7OGS - chains A and D of the 4 polymer chains in the assembly; structure by X-ray diffraction, 2.37 A resolution.

[Chain A]
Protein: Interferon regulatory factor 4
Source organism: Homo sapiens
Reference sequence: Q15306 (IRF4_HUMAN); numbering as in UniProt (aligned over 20-139)
Sequence (141 residues; row label = number of the first residue in the row; numbers below 1 keep their minus sign (Met-1 is residue -1)):
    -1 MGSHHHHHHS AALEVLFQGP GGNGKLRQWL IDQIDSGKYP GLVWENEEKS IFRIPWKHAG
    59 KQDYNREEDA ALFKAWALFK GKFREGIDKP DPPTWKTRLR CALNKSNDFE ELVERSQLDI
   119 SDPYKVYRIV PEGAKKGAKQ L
Unresolved in the structure: -1 to 19, 134-139
Differences from the reference sequence: initiating methionine (-1); expression tag (0-19)
Curated features (UniProtKB/Swiss-Prot):
  - DNA-binding region: Asn21 to Pro129 (IRF tryptophan pentad repeat)
  - natural variant: Thr95 (T95R: In IMD131), Arg98 (R98W: In IMD131)
  - mutagenesis: Arg98 to Cys99 (Loss of DNA-binding transcription activator activity)

[Chain D]
Molecule: 20-nt DNA strand
Sequence (20 nucleotides; numbered 1 to 20; the number before each row is that of its first residue):
     1 ATAACTGAAA CCGAAAGTAC

[How chain A and chain D interact]
Contacting residue pairs (17; chain A residue first):
  Trp54(A) - DT6(D)  hydrogen bond to the phosphate
  Lys55(A) - DC5(D)  phosphate contact
  His56(A) - DA4(D)  phosphate contact
  His56(A) - DC5(D)  sugar contact
  Ala57(A) - DA4(D)  phosphate contact
  Ala57(A) - DC5(D)  hydrogen bond to the phosphate
  Pro91(A) - DC5(D)  phosphate contact
  Lys94(A) - DC5(D)  salt bridge to the phosphate
  Lys94(A) - DT6(D)  phosphate contact
  Thr95(A) - DT6(D)  base contact
  Arg98(A) - DT6(D)  salt bridge to the phosphate
  Arg98(A) - DG7(D)  salt bridge to the phosphate
  Cys99(A) - DA8(D)  base contact
  Asn102(A) - DG7(D)  hydrogen bond to the phosphate
  Lys103(A) - DA9(D)  hydrogen bond to the base
  Lys103(A) - DA10(D)  base contact
  Lys123(A) - DT6(D)  salt bridge to the phosphate
Other interface residues (no listed pair), chain A (14 interface residues in all): Asn21, Gly58
Other interface residues (no listed pair), chain D (8 interface residues in all): DA15

[Overview]
14 residues of chain A and 8 residues of chain D are in contact; the contacts include 4 hydrogen bonds and 4
salt bridges. Among the polar pairs are Lys103(A)-DA9(D), Trp54(A)-DT6(D) and Ala57(A)-DC5(D). From UniProt: a
DNA-binding region and 2 mutagenesis sites on chain A.
Here chain A is Interferon regulatory factor 4 (Homo sapiens) and chain D is a 20-nt DNA strand. Entry 7OGS
(X-ray Structure of Interferon Regulatory Factor 4 DNA binding domain bound to an interferon-stimulated
response element) was determined by X-ray diffraction.
